8ZNR - chains F and L of the 11 polymer chains in the assembly; structure by electron microscopy, 2.90 A resolution.

== Chain F ==
Name: protein structure
Source organism: Selenomonas sp
Sequence (344 residues; numbered 1 to 344; the number before each row is that of its first residue):
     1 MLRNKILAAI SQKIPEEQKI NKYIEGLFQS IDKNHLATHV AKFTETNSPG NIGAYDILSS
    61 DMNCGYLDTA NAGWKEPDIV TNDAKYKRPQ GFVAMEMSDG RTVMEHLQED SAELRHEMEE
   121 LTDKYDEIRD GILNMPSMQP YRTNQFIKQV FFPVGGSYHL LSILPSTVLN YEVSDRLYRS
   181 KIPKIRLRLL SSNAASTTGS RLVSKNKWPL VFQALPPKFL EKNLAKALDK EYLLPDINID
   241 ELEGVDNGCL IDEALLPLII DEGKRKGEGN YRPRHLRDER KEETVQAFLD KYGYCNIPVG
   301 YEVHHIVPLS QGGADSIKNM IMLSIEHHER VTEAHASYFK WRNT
Unresolved in the structure: 1-25, 98-101, 108-110, 117-124, 339-344
Reported in the primary citation:
  - catalytic residues: His305
  - mutagenesis - Y271A/R274A/H275A/R277A, H305A, E329A/T332A/E333A, H335A/K340A/W341A: abolished catalytic activity on target DNA
  - mutagenesis - K85A/R88A, K207A/W208A: decreased catalytic activity on target DNA
  - mutagenesis - L224G/L228G: decreased catalytic activity on dsDNA and ssDNA
  - mutagenesis - L224G/L228G: unchanged binding to target
  - mutagenesis - K207A/W208A: decreased binding to target DNA

== Chain L ==
Molecule: 69-nt RNA strand
Source organism: Selenomonas sp
Sequence (69 nucleotides; row label = number of the first residue in the row; numbers below 1 keep their minus sign (G-8 is residue -8)):
    -8 GUUUAGAAGG AUUGCCGUCA GGAAAUUAGG UGCGCUUAGC AGUGUACCGC CGGAUAGGCG
    52 GUUUAGAAG
Unresolved in the structure: -8, 42-45, 53-60

== How chain F and chain L interact ==
Contacting residue pairs - 15 pairs, chain F then chain L:
  Thr44(F) - U-5(L)  base contact
  Gln145(F) - A-4(L)  hydrogen bond to the base
  Gln145(F) - G-3(L)  hydrogen bond to the base
  Ile147(F) - A-4(L)  hydrogen bond to the base
  Lys148(F) - U-5(L)  hydrogen bond to the phosphate
  Lys148(F) - A-4(L)  salt bridge to the phosphate
  Lys148(F) - G-3(L)  base contact
  Gln149(F) - A-4(L)  hydrogen bond to the base
  Val150(F) - U-6(L)  phosphate contact
  Val150(F) - U-5(L)  sugar contact
  Phe151(F) - U-7(L)  stacking on the base
  Phe151(F) - U-6(L)  hydrogen bond to the phosphate
  Pro153(F) - U-7(L)  phosphate contact
  Tyr158(F) - U-7(L)  base contact
  Ile163(F) - U-5(L)  sugar contact
Interface residues without a listed pair, chain F (13 interface residues in all): Asn144, Phe152, Pro165

== Overview ==
Chain F and chain L form an interface of 13 and 5 residues respectively, with 6 hydrogen bonds, 1 salt bridge
and 1 aromatic stacking contact. Polar contacts include Gln145(F)-A-4(L), Gln145(F)-G-3(L) and
Ile147(F)-A-4(L). The paper reports the catalytic residue His305(F); Y271A/R274A/H275A/R277A, H305A and
E329A/T332A/E333A of chain F, among others, abolish catalytic activity on target DNA; 7 substitutions were
tested in all.
Here chain F is protein structure and chain L is a 69-nt RNA strand, both from Selenomonas sp. Entry 8ZNR
(Cryo-EM structure of Cas8-HNH system at ssDNA-bound state) was determined by electron microscopy together
with 8Z0K, 8Z0L and 8ZDY from the same study.
